Entry 4N43 (X-ray diffraction, 3.80 A resolution); this record covers chains A and B of the 3 polymer chains in the assembly.

[Chain A]
Molecule: Capsid protein VP1
From: Enterovirus A71
Notes: fragment: EV71 capsid protein VP1
UniProt: M9XM90 (M9XM90_9ENTO); residues 1-297 here correspond to UniProt positions 566-862 (UniProt number = residue number + 565)
Sequence (297 residues; row label = number of the first residue in the row):
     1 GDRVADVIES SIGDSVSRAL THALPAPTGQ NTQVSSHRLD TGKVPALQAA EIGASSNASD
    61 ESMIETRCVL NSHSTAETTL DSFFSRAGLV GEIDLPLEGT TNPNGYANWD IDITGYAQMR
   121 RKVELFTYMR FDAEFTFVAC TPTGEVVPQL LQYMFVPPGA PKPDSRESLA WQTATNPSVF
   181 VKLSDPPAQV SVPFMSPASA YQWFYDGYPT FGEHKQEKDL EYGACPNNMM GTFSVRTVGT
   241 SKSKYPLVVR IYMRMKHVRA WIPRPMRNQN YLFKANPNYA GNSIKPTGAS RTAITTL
Unresolved in the structure: 1-71, 297

[Chain B]
Molecule: Capsid protein VP2
From: Enterovirus A71
Notes: fragment: EV71 capsid protein VP2
UniProt: Q9WQJ0 (Q9WQJ0_9ENTO); residues 1-254 here correspond to UniProt positions 70-323 (UniProt number = residue number + 69)
Sequence (254 residues; each row starts with the number of its first residue):
     1 SPSAEACGYS DRVAQLTIGN STITTQEAAN IIVGYGEWPS YCSDSDATAV DKPTRPDVSV
    61 NRFYTLDTKL WEKSSKGWYW KFPDVLTETG VFGQNAQFHY LYRSGFCIHV QCNASKFHQG
   121 ALLVAVLPEY VIGTVAGGTG TEDSHPPYKQ TQPGADGFEL QHPYVLDAGI PISQLTVCPH
   181 QWINLRTNNC ATIIVPYINA LPFDSALNHC NFGLLVVPIS PLDYDQGATP VIPITITLAP
   241 MCSEFAGLRQ AVTQ
Unresolved in the structure: 1-15, 48-53, 251-254

[How chain A and chain B interact]
Residue-residue contacts - 79 pairs, chain A then chain B:
  Tyr-128(A) with Glu-129(B), hydrogen bond; Ile-198(B), hydrophobic; Asn-199(B)
  Ser-199(A) with Ala-200(B)
  Gln-202(A) with Glu-129(B), hydrogen bond; His-209(B)
  Phe-204(A) with Glu-129(B)
  Tyr-205(A) with Glu-129(B); Val-131(B); His-209(B)
  Asp-206(A) with Lys-81(B), salt bridge; Glu-129(B), hydrogen bond (backbone-side chain); Tyr-130(B); Val-131(B); His-209(B); Cys-210(B), hydrogen bond (backbone-backbone)
  Gly-207(A) with Asn-208(B)
  Tyr-208(A) with Tyr-148(B); Thr-151(B); Gln-152(B); Asn-208(B), hydrogen bond (backbone-backbone)
  Thr-210(A) with Asn-208(B), hydrogen bond (backbone-side chain)
  Phe-211(A) with Asp-204(B); Ser-205(B); Asn-208(B)
  Gly-212(A) with Asn-208(B)
  Lys-215(A) with Tyr-148(B)
  Asp-219(A) with His-145(B); Tyr-148(B), hydrogen bond
  Leu-220(A) with His-145(B)
  Tyr-222(A) with Val-131(B); Ile-132(B), hydrogen bond (side chain-backbone); His-145(B); Thr-151(B)
  Ile-262(A) with Tyr-35(B); Pro-128(B), hydrophobic; Ile-198(B), hydrophobic
  Pro-263(A) with Tyr-35(B); Val-177(B); Cys-178(B)
  Arg-264(A) with Leu-127(B); Pro-128(B), hydrogen bond (side chain-backbone); Glu-129(B), hydrogen bond (side chain-backbone); Ile-170(B)
  Pro-265(A) with Ile-170(B), hydrophobic; Pro-171(B); Gln-174(B); Leu-175(B); Val-177(B)
  Met-266(A) with Pro-171(B); Gln-174(B), hydrogen bond (backbone-side chain)
  Arg-267(A) with Ala-168(B), hydrogen bond (side chain-backbone); Gly-169(B)
  Asn-268(A) with Val-165(B); Gly-169(B), hydrogen bond (backbone-backbone); Pro-171(B)
  Gln-269(A) with Val-165(B); Gly-169(B), hydrogen bond (backbone-backbone)
  Leu-272(A) with Ala-136(B), hydrophobic
  Phe-273(A) with Asp-143(B)
  Asn-276(A) with His-145(B)
  Pro-277(A) with Val-131(B); Ala-168(B)
  Asn-278(A) with Gly-133(B); Thr-134(B), hydrogen bond (side chain-backbone); Asp-143(B)
  Tyr-279(A) with Gly-133(B); Thr-134(B), hydrogen bond (backbone-backbone); Val-135(B); Ala-136(B); His-162(B), hydrogen bond; Val-165(B), hydrophobic; Asp-167(B); Ala-168(B); Gly-169(B)
  Ala-280(A) with Val-135(B)
  Gly-281(A) with Val-135(B); Ala-136(B)
  Pro-286(A) with Tyr-164(B)
Interface residues without a listed pair, chain A (37 interface residues in all): Thr-127, Ala-198, Ala-200, Ser-283, Ile-284
Interface residues without a listed pair, chain B (43 interface residues in all): Gly-137, Thr-141, Glu-142, Ser-144, Pro-146, Leu-201

[Summary]
37 residues of chain A and 43 residues of chain B are in contact, with 17 hydrogen bonds and 1 salt bridge.
Polar pairs include Asp-206(A)/Lys-81(B), Tyr-128(A)/Glu-129(B) and Gln-202(A)/Glu-129(B).
Chain A is Capsid protein VP1 and chain B is Capsid protein VP2, both from Enterovirus A71; the structure,
Human enterovirus 71 uncoating intermediate captured at atomic resolution, was determined by X-ray diffraction
(same publication as 4N53).
